PDB entry 1LWU | X-ray diffraction, 2.80 A resolution | chains A and C of the 8 polymer chains in the assembly

== Chain A ==
Name: Fibrinogen alpha-1 chain
Source organism: Petromyzon marinus
Notes: fragment: fragment
UniProtKB: P02674 (FIBA1_PETMA); residues 82-200 here correspond to UniProt positions 87-205 (UniProt number = residue number + 5)
Chain sequence (119 residues; row label = number of the first residue in the row):
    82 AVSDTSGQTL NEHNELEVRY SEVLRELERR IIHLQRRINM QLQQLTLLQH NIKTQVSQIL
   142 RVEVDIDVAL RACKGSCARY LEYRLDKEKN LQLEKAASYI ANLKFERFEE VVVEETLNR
Disordered / not traced: 82-94, 194-200
Construct notes: conflict Ala-153 (Thr158 in P02674)

== Chain C ==
Name: Fibrinogen gamma chain
Source organism: Petromyzon marinus
UniProtKB: P04115 (FIBG_PETMA); residues 79-401 here correspond to UniProt positions 103-425 (UniProt number = residue number + 24)
Chain sequence (323 residues; each row starts with the number of its first residue):
    79 DSGQKTVQKI LEEVRILEQI GVSHDAQIQE LSEMWRVNQQ FVTRLQQQLV DIRQTCSRPC
   139 QDTTANKISP ITGKDCQQVV DNGGKDSGLY YIKPLKAKQP FLVFCEIENG NGWTVIQHRH
   199 DGSVNFTRDW VSYREGFGYL APTLTTEFWL GNEKIHLLTG QQAYRLRIDL TDWENTHRYA
   259 DYGHFKLTPE SDEYRLFYSM YLDGDAGNAF DGFDFGDDPQ DKFYTTHLGM LFSTPERDND
   319 KYEGSCAEQD GSGWWMNRCH AGHLNGKYYF GGNYRKTDVE FPYDDGIIWA TWHDRWYSLK
   379 MTTMKLLPMG RDLSGHGGQQ QSK
Disordered / not traced: 79-82, 400-401
Construct notes: conflict Pro-137 (Ser161 in P04115)
Disulfides: Cys-154/Cys-183, Cys-324/Cys-337
Glycans and other covalent adducts: N-acetylglucosamine (NAG) linked to Asn-203
Metal / ion sites: Ca2+: Asp-316, Asp-318, Tyr-320, Gly-322
Swiss-Prot annotation at these positions:
  - binding site (Ca(2+)): Asp-316, Asp-318, Tyr-320, Gly-322
  - glycosylation: Asn-203 (N-linked (GlcNAc...) asparagine)

== Interface between chain A and chain C ==
Contacting residue pairs - 42 pairs, chain A then chain C:
  Leu-108(A) / Ile-88(C)  hydrophobic
  Leu-108(A) / Leu-89(C)  hydrophobic
  Arg-111(A) / Val-92(C)
  Arg-111(A) / Glu-96(C)  salt bridge
  Ile-112(A) / Val-92(C)  hydrophobic
  Leu-115(A) / Leu-95(C)
  Arg-118(A) / Val-100(C)
  Arg-118(A) / Asp-103(C)  salt bridge
  Gln-122(A) / Gly-99(C)
  Gln-122(A) / His-102(C)
  Gln-122(A) / Asp-103(C)
  Gln-122(A) / Ile-106(C)
  Gln-125(A) / Ile-106(C)
  Gln-125(A) / Gln-107(C)  hydrogen bond
  Leu-129(A) / Leu-109(C)  hydrophobic
  Leu-129(A) / Ser-110(C)
  Asn-132(A) / Trp-113(C)  hydrogen bond (backbone-side chain)
  Ile-133(A) / Trp-113(C)
  Gln-136(A) / Trp-113(C)  hydrogen bond (side chain-backbone)
  Gln-136(A) / Asn-116(C)
  Gln-136(A) / Gln-117(C)  hydrogen bond
  Gln-139(A) / Gln-117(C)  hydrogen bond
  Gln-139(A) / Val-120(C)
  Ile-140(A) / Val-120(C)  hydrophobic
  Val-143(A) / Val-120(C)  hydrophobic
  Val-143(A) / Gln-124(C)
  Asp-146(A) / Leu-127(C)
  Asp-146(A) / Arg-131(C)  salt bridge
  Ile-147(A) / Leu-127(C)  hydrophobic
  Ala-150(A) / Leu-127(C)  hydrophobic
  Ala-150(A) / Ile-130(C)  hydrophobic
  Leu-151(A) / Ile-130(C)  hydrophobic
  Ala-153(A) / Cys-134(C)
  Cys-154(A) / Ile-130(C)  hydrophobic
  Cys-154(A) / Cys-134(C)  disulfide
  Gly-156(A) / Arg-136(C)
  Gly-156(A) / Pro-137(C)
  Gly-156(A) / Cys-138(C)  hydrogen bond (backbone-backbone)
  Ser-157(A) / Thr-133(C)  hydrogen bond (side chain-backbone)
  Ser-157(A) / Cys-134(C)
  Ser-157(A) / Arg-136(C)  hydrogen bond (side chain-backbone)
  Cys-158(A) / Cys-134(C)  hydrophobic
Other interface residues (no listed pair), chain A (25 interface residues in all): Tyr-101, Leu-126
Other interface residues (no listed pair), chain C (29 interface residues in all): Val-85, Leu-123, Ser-135
Inter-chain disulfides: Cys-154(A)/Cys-134(C)

== Summary ==
25 residues of chain A and 29 residues of chain C are in contact; the contacts include 1 disulfide bond, 8
hydrogen bonds and 3 salt bridges. Among the polar pairs are Arg-111(A)/Glu-96(C), Arg-118(A)/Asp-103(C) and
Asp-146(A)/Arg-131(C). N-acetylglucosamine is covalently linked to Asn-203(C).
Here chain A is Fibrinogen alpha-1 chain and chain C is Fibrinogen gamma chain, both from Petromyzon marinus.
Entry 1LWU (Crystal structure of fragment D from lamprey fibrinogen complexed with the peptide
Gly-His-Arg-Pro-amide) was determined by X-ray diffraction.
